9KQC - chains A and B; structure by electron microscopy, 3.36 A resolution.

# Chain A
Protein: Hyaluronan synthase
Source organism: Chlorella virus
Reference sequence: M1H2Q1 (M1H2Q1_9PHYC); numbering as in UniProt (aligned over 2-561)
Amino-acid sequence (570 residues; row label = number of the first residue in the row; numbering starts at 0):
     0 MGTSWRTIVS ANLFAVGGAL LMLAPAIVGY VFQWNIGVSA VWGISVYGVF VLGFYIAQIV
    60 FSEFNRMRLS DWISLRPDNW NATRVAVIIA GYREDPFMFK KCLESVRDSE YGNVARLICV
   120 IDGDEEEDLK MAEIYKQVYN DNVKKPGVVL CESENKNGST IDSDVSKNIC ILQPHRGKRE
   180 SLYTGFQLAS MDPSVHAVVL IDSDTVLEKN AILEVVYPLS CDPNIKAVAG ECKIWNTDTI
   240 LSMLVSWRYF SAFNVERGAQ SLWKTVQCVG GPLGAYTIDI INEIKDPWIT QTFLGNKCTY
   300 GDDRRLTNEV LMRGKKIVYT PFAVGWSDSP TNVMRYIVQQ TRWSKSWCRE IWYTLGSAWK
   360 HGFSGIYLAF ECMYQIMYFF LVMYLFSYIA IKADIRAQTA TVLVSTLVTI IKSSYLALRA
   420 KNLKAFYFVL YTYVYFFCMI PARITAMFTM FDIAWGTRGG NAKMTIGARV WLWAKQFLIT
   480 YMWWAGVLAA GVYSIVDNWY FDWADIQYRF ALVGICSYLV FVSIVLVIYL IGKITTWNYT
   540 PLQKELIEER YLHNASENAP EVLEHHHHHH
Disordered / not traced: 0-37, 452-466, 553-569
Differences from the reference sequence: initiating methionine (0); expression tag (1, 562-569)
Bound ions: Mn2+: Glu93, Asp203
Small-molecule neighbours: uridine-diphosphate-N-acetylglucosamine (UD1): Ala89, Gly90, Tyr91, Glu93, Asp121, His174, Gly176, Lys177, Asp201, Ser202, Asp203, Asp327, Gln338, Arg341

# Chain B
Protein: VNAR
Source organism: Chiloscyllium plagiosum
Amino-acid sequence (132 residues; each row starts with the number of its first residue; numbers below 1 keep their minus sign (His-24 is residue -24)):
   -24 HHHHHHSSGL VPRGSGMLEV LFQGPQRVEQ TPTTTTKEAG ESLTINCVLR DSACALDNTY
    36 WYFTKKGATK KESLSNGGRY AETVNKASKS SSLRISDLRV EDSGTYHCKA YTAGIGCWNI
    96 FYEGGGTILT VK
Disordered / not traced: -24 to 0
Disulfide bonds: Cys22-Cys83, Cys29-Cys92

# Interface between chain A and chain B
Residue-residue contacts - 26 pairs, chain A then chain B:
  Trp79(A) - Trp93(B)
  Ala81(A) - Gln1(B)
  Thr82(A) - Trp93(B)  hydrogen bond
  Thr82(A) - Ile95(B)
  His195(A) - Ile95(B)
  His195(A) - Phe96(B)  hydrogen bond (side chain-backbone)
  Ala196(A) - Trp93(B)  hydrophobic
  Val215(A) - Trp93(B)  hydrogen bond (backbone-side chain)
  Tyr216(A) - Trp93(B)
  Leu218(A) - Trp93(B)  hydrophobic
  Leu218(A) - Asn94(B)
  Ser219(A) - Gly89(B)
  Ser219(A) - Gly91(B)  hydrogen bond (backbone-backbone)
  Ser219(A) - Cys92(B)  hydrogen bond (backbone-backbone)
  Ser219(A) - Trp93(B)
  Cys220(A) - Gly89(B)
  Cys220(A) - Ile90(B)
  Cys220(A) - Gly91(B)
  Pro222(A) - Gly89(B)
  Pro222(A) - Asn94(B)  hydrogen bond (backbone-side chain)
  Ile224(A) - Asn94(B)
  Lys225(A) - Asn94(B)
  Thr276(A) - Trp93(B)
  Thr276(A) - Asn94(B)
  Ile277(A) - Phe96(B)  hydrophobic
  Asp278(A) - Phe96(B)
Other interface residues (no listed pair), chain A (19 interface residues in all): Trp71, Leu74, Asp221
Other interface residues (no listed pair), chain B (11 interface residues in all): Ala88, Tyr97

# Overview
Chain A and chain B form an interface of 19 and 11 residues respectively; the contacts include 6 hydrogen
bonds. Polar contacts include Thr82(A)-Trp93(B), His195(A)-Phe96(B) and Val215(A)-Trp93(B). Chain A binds
uridine-diphosphate-N-acetylglucosamine. Glu93(A) and Asp203(A) coordinate Mn2+.
Here chain A is Hyaluronan synthase (Chlorella virus) and chain B is VNAR (Chiloscyllium plagiosum). Entry
9KQC (Chlorella virus Hyaluronan Synthase bound to VNAR) was determined by electron microscopy.
